PDB entry 4O1T | X-ray diffraction, 1.60 A resolution | chain A

Chain A:
Name: Neuroglobin
Organism: Mus musculus
UniProtKB: Q9ER97 (NGB_MOUSE); residues 1-151 here = UniProt positions 1-151
Amino-acid sequence (154 residues; row label = number of the first residue in the row; numbers below 1 keep their minus sign (Gly-2 is residue -2)):
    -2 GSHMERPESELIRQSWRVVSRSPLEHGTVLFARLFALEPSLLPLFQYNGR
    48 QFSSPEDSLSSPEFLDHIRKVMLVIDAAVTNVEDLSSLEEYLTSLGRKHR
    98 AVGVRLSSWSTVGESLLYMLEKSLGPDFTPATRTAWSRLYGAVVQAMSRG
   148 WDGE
Unresolved in the structure: -2 to 2, 151
Differences from the reference sequence: expression tag (-2 to 0); engineered mutation Ser55 (Cys in Q9ER97), Trp106 (Phe in Q9ER97), Ser120 (Cys in Q9ER97)
Ion coordination: heme Fe: His64, His96
Small-molecule neighbours: heme (HEM): Phe28, Leu31, Leu38, Leu41, Phe42, Tyr44, Glu60, His64, Lys67, Val68, Val71, Tyr88, Leu92, Lys95, His96, Val99, Val101, Trp106, Val109, Tyr137

In short:
Chain A binds heme. His64 and His96 form the heme Fe site.
Chain A is Neuroglobin (Mus musculus); the structure, Crystal structure of murine neuroglobin mutant F106W,
was determined by X-ray diffraction together with 4MU5, 4NZI, 4O2G and 4O35 from the same study.
